7JSN - chains E and C of the 6 polymer chains in the assembly; structure by electron microscopy, 3.20 A resolution.

== Chain E ==
Protein: Guanine nucleotide-binding protein G(t) subunit alpha-1, Guanine nucleotide-binding protein G(i) subunit alpha-1 chimera
From: Bos taurus
UniProtKB: P04695 (GNAT1_BOVIN); residues 1-350 carry their UniProt numbers (271 of 350 residues fall inside the UniProt entry; the rest is not from it)
Sequence (371 residues; each row starts with the number of its first residue; numbers below 1 keep their minus sign (Met-8 is residue -8)):
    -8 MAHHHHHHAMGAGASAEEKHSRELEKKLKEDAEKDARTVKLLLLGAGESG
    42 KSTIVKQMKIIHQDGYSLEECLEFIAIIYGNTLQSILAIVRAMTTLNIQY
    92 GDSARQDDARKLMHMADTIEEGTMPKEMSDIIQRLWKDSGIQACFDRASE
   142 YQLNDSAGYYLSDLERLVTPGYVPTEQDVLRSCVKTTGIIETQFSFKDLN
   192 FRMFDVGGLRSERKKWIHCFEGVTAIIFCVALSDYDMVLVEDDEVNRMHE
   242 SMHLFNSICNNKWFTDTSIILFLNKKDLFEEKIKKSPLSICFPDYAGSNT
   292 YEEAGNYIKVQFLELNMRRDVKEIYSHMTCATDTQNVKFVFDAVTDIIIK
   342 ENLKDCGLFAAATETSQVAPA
Disordered / not traced: -8 to 26, 343-362
Construct notes: initiating methionine (-8); expression tag (-7 to 0, 351-362); engineered mutation Cys174 (Arg in P04695), Leu200 (Gln in P04695)
Ligand contacts: GTP (guanosine-5'-triphosphate): Gly38, Glu39, Ser40, Gly41, Lys42, Ser43, Thr44, Asp146, Ser147, Arg172, Ser173, Cys174, Val175, Lys176, Thr177, Asp196, Val197, Gly198, Gly199, Lys266, Asp268, Leu269, Cys321, Ala322, Thr323
Swiss-Prot annotation at these positions:
  - region: Lys31 to Thr44 (G1 motif), Asp169 to Ser173, Val175 to Thr177 (G2 motif), Phe192 to Gly199, Arg201 (G3 motif), Thr320 to Thr325 (G5 motif), Ile340 to Phe350 (Interaction with RHO)
  - binding site (GTP): Gly36 to Ser43, Asp146, Leu171 to Ser173, Val175 to Thr177, Gly199, Ala322
  - binding site (Mg(2+)): Ser43, Thr177
  - modified residue: Tyr142 (Phosphotyrosine)
  - lipidation: Gly2 (N-myristoyl glycine)
From the paper describing this entry:
  - mutagenesis - E235A, D285A: decreased catalytic activity
  - mutagenesis - H240A: abolished catalytic activity
  - mutagenesis - H244K, N247D: decreased catalytic activity (citing earlier work)
  - mutagenesis - R174C/Q200L: decreased catalytic activity (GTP hydrolysis) (citing earlier work)

== Chain C ==
Protein: Retinal rod rhodopsin-sensitive cGMP 3', 5'-cyclic phosphodiesterase subunit gamma
From: Bos taurus
Notes: EC 3.1.4.35
UniProtKB: P04972 (CNRG_BOVIN); numbering as in UniProt (aligned over 1-87)
Sequence (87 residues; each row starts with the number of its first residue):
     1 MNLEPPKAEIRSATRVMGGPVTPRKGPPKFKQRQTRQFKSKPPKKGVQGF
    51 GDDIPGMEGLGTDITVICPWEAFNHLELHELAQYGII
Disordered / not traced: 1-9, 81-87
Swiss-Prot annotation at these positions:
  - modified residue: Met1 (N-acetylmethionine)

== Interface between chain E and chain C ==
Residue-residue contacts (31; chain E residue first):
  Ser140(E) - Arg36(C)
  Arg201(E) - Val66(C)
  Arg201(E) - Ile67(C)
  Arg204(E) - Ile67(C)  hydrogen bond (side chain-backbone)
  Phe211(E) - Trp70(C)
  Asp227(E) - Arg36(C)
  Val229(E) - Phe38(C)  hydrophobic
  Glu235(E) - Gln37(C)
  Glu235(E) - Lys39(C)  hydrogen bond (backbone-backbone)
  Asn237(E) - Phe38(C)
  His240(E) - Ser40(C)  hydrogen bond (side chain-backbone)
  His240(E) - Pro42(C)
  His240(E) - Leu60(C)
  Glu241(E) - Leu60(C)
  Met243(E) - Pro43(C)
  His244(E) - Lys41(C)
  His244(E) - Pro43(C)
  His244(E) - Leu60(C)
  Leu245(E) - Ile67(C)
  Leu245(E) - Cys68(C)  hydrophobic
  Leu245(E) - Trp70(C)  hydrophobic
  Ser248(E) - Cys68(C)  hydrogen bond
  Ser248(E) - Glu71(C)
  Ile249(E) - Trp70(C)  hydrophobic
  Lys253(E) - Leu76(C)  hydrogen bond (side chain-backbone)
  Trp254(E) - Phe73(C)
  Trp254(E) - Leu76(C)  hydrogen bond (side chain-backbone)
  Trp254(E) - Glu77(C)
  Trp254(E) - Leu78(C)  hydrophobic
  Glu305(E) - Lys45(C)  hydrogen bond (backbone-side chain)
  Leu306(E) - Pro43(C)  hydrophobic
Interface residues without a listed pair, chain E (27 interface residues in all): Lys205, Trp207, Ile208, Val236, Asn252, Ile281, Phe283, Met308
Interface residues without a listed pair, chain C (22 interface residues in all): Pro69, Asn74, His75
Interface features reported in the paper:
  - pairs named by the authors: Trp207(E)-Trp70(C) (hydrophobic contact), Ile208(E)-Trp70(C) (hydrophobic contact), Leu245(E)-Trp70(C) (hydrophobic contact), Ile249(E)-Trp70(C) (hydrophobic contact)
  - interface residues, chain E: Glu235(E), His240(E), His244(E)
  - interface residues, chain C: Arg24(C)

== Overview ==
The interface between chain E and chain C involves 27 residues on one side and 22 on the other; the contacts
include 7 hydrogen bonds. Among the polar pairs are Arg204(E)-Ile67(C), His240(E)-Ser40(C) and
Ser248(E)-Cys68(C). The authors report hydrophobic contacts between Trp207(E) and Trp70(C), Ile208(E) and
Trp70(C) and Leu245(E) and Trp70(C) among others. The paper reports that E235A, D285A and H244K of chain E,
among others, reduce catalytic activity; interface residues Glu235(E), His240(E) and Arg24(C) among others; 6
substitutions were tested in all.
Here chain E is Guanine nucleotide-binding protein G(t) subunit alpha-1, Guanine nucleotide-binding protein
G(i) subunit alpha-1 chimera and chain C is Retinal rod rhodopsin-sensitive cGMP 3', 5'-cyclic
phosphodiesterase subunit gamma, both from Bos taurus. Entry 7JSN (Structure of the Visual Signaling Complex
between Transducin and Phosphodiesterase 6) was determined by electron microscopy.
